Entry 6YRK (electron microscopy, 4.10 A resolution (low resolution: residue-level contacts below are approximate; hydrogen-bond / salt-bridge calls are withheld)); this record covers chains A and B.

== Chain A ==
Name: Mgp-operon protein 3
Source organism: Mycoplasma genitalium (strain ATCC 33530 / G-37 / NCTC 10195)
UniProtKB: P22747 (MGP3_MYCGE); aligned to UniProt positions 27-803 over residues 27-813 (the alignment contains insertions or deletions, so no single offset holds)
Sequence (777 residues; numbered 27 to 813; 10 numbers in that range are skipped by the numbering (no residue carries them; nothing is unmodelled there); the number before each row is that of its first residue):
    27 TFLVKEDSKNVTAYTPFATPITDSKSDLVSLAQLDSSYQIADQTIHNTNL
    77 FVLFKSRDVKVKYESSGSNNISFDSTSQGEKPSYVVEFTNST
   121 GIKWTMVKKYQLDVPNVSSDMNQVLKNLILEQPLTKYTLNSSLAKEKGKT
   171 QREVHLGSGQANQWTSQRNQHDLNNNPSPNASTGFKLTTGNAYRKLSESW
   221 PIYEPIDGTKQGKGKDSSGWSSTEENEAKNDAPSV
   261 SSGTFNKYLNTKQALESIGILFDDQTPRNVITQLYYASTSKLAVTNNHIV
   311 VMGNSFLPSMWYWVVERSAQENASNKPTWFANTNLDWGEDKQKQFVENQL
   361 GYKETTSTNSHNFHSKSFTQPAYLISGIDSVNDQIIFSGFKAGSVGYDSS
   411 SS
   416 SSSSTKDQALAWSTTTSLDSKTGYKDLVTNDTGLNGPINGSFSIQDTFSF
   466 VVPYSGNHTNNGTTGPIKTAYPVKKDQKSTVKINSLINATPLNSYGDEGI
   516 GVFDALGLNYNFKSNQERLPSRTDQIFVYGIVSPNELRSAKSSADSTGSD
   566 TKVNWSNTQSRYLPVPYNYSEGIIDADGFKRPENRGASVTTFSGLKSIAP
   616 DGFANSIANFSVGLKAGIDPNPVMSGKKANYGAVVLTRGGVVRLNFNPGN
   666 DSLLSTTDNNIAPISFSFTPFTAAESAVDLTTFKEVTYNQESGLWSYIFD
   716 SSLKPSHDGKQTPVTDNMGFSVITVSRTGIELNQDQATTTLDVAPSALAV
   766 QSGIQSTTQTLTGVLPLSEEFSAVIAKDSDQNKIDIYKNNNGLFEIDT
What the authors report for this chain:
  - mutagenesis - R600A: unchanged expression
  - mutagenesis - Q460A/D461A/R600A: decreased expression

== Chain B ==
Name: Adhesin P1
Source organism: Mycoplasma genitalium (strain ATCC 33530 / G-37 / NCTC 10195)
UniProtKB: P20796 (ADP1_MYCGE); residue numbers follow UniProt; this construct covers 59-105, 110-227, 232-782, 789-1089, 1097-1159, 1 more blocks
Sequence (1160 residues; numbered 59 to 1243; 25 numbers in that range are skipped by the numbering (no residue carries them; nothing is unmodelled there); the number before each row is that of its first residue):
    59 QAVDETLTPWTWNNNNFSSLKITGENPGSFGLVRSQNDNLNISSVTK
   110 DNLKYLNAVEKYLDGQQNFAIRRYDNNGRALYDINLAKMENPSTVQRGLN
   160 GEPIFDPFKGFGLTGNAPTDWNEIKGKVPVEVVQSPHSPNLYFVLLVPKV
   210 ALEYHNLNNQVVKESLEV
   232 SSFNPTQRLQKDSPVKDSSKQGEKLSETTASSMSSGMATSTRAKALKVEV
   282 ERGSQSDSLLKNDFAKKPLKHKNSSGEVKLEAEKEFTEAWKPLLTTDQIA
   332 REKGMGATVVSFYDAPYSENHTAFGLVDHIDPKKMVENYPPSWKTPKWNH
   382 HGIWDYNARNLLLQTTGFFNPRRHPEWFDEGQAKADNTSPGFKVGDTDHK
   432 KDGFKKNSSSPIALPFEAYFANIGNMVAIGNSVFIFGGNGHATKMFTTNP
   482 LSIGVFRIKYTDNFSKSSVTGWPYAVLFGGLINPQTNGLKDLPLGTNRWF
   532 EYVPRMAVSGVKWVGNQLVLAGTLTMGDTATVPRLKYDQLEKHLNLVAQG
   582 QGLLREDLQIFTPYGWANRPDIPVGAWLQDEMGSKFGPHYFLNNPDIQDN
   632 VNNDTVEALISSYKNTDKLKHVYPYRYSGLYAWQLFNWSNKLTNTPLSAN
   682 FVNENSYAPNSLFAAILNEDLLTGLSDKIFYGKENEFAENEADRFNQLLS
   732 LNPNPNTNWARYLNVVQRFTTGPNLDSSTFDQFLDFLPWIGNGKPFSNSP
   782 S
   789 ASTPLPTFSNINVGVKSMITQHLNKENTRWVFIPNFSPDIWTGAGYRVQS
   839 ANQKNGIPFEQVKPSNNSTPFDPNSDDNKVTPSGGSSKPTTYPALPNSIS
   889 PTSDWINALTFTNKNNPQRNQLLLRSLLGTIPVLINKSGDSNDQFNKDSE
   939 QKWDKTETNEGNLPGFGEVNGLYNAALLHTYGFFGTNTNSTDPKIGFKAD
   989 SSSSSSSTLVGSGLNWTSQDVGNLVVINDTSFGFQLGGWFITFTDFIRPR
  1039 TGYLGITLSSLQDQTIIWADQPWTSFKGSYLDSDGTPKSLWDPTALKSLP
  1089 N
  1097 NPTLSPSFQLYQPNKVKAYQTTNTYNKLIEPVDATSAATNMTSLLKLLTT
  1147 KNIKAKLGKGTAS
  1164 NNGGGVSQTINTITTTGNISEGLKEETSIQAETLKKFFDSKQNNKSEIGI
  1214 GDSTFTKMDGKLTGVVSTPLVNLINGQGAT
Differences from the reference sequence: conflict Ala-789 (Ser in P20796)

== Chain A / chain B interface ==
Contacting residue pairs - 117 pairs, chain A then chain B:
  Leu-433(A) with Val-819(B)
  Asp-434(A) with Trp-818(B)
  Phe-457(A) with Asn-815(B)
  Ser-458(A) with Asn-633(B); Asn-812(B); Glu-814(B); Asn-815(B)
  Ile-459(A) with Asn-812(B); Asn-815(B); Phe-820(B)
  Gln-460(A) with Ile-807(B); His-810(B); Leu-811(B); Asn-812(B); Thr-816(B); Phe-820(B); Tyr-880(B); Asn-895(B)
  Asp-461(A) with Gln-629(B); Val-632(B); Leu-811(B); Tyr-880(B); Asn-895(B); Ala-896(B); Leu-897(B); Thr-898(B)
  Thr-462(A) with Val-632(B)
  Phe-463(A) with Val-632(B)
  Pro-468(A) with Asn-815(B); Val-819(B)
  Tyr-469(A) with Asn-815(B); Thr-816(B); Arg-817(B); Trp-818(B)
  His-473(A) with Trp-818(B)
  Thr-474(A) with Arg-817(B); Trp-818(B)
  Asn-475(A) with Thr-808(B); Lys-813(B); Glu-814(B); Asn-815(B); Thr-816(B); Arg-817(B)
  Asn-476(A) with Arg-817(B); Phe-824(B)
  Gly-477(A) with Arg-817(B); Trp-818(B); Phe-824(B)
  Tyr-525(A) with Asn-675(B)
  Phe-527(A) with Val-819(B); Phe-820(B); Ile-894(B)
  Lys-528(A) with Trp-818(B); Val-819(B); Phe-820(B); Pro-822(B)
  Ser-529(A) with Ser-758(B); Ile-894(B)
  Asn-530(A) with Gln-1193(B)
  Tyr-582(A) with Thr-674(B); Asn-675(B); Thr-676(B)
  Asn-583(A) with Thr-676(B)
  Ile-589(A) with Thr-674(B); Asn-681(B)
  Asp-590(A) with Phe-667(B); Lys-672(B)
  Asp-592(A) with Phe-667(B)
  Phe-594(A) with Phe-667(B); Leu-897(B)
  Arg-596(A) with Phe-667(B); Asn-668(B)
  Pro-597(A) with Val-637(B); Ile-641(B); Tyr-656(B); Tyr-658(B)
  Glu-598(A) with Ile-641(B); Tyr-658(B)
  Arg-600(A) with Val-632(B); Asn-633(B); Asn-634(B)
  Gly-601(A) with Val-637(B)
  Pro-615(A) with Asn-733(B)
  Pro-685(A) with Ile-513(B); Asn-675(B)
  Phe-686(A) with Pro-677(B)
  Thr-687(A) with Ala-741(B); Leu-744(B); Asn-745(B)
  Ala-688(A) with Ser-731(B); Leu-732(B); Pro-734(B)
  Ala-689(A) with Pro-734(B); Ala-741(B)
  Ala-692(A) with Asn-733(B)
  Thr-743(A) with Gln-748(B)
  Ile-745(A) with Gln-548(B)
  Ala-752(A) with Arg-1036(B)
  Thr-753(A) with Arg-1036(B)
  Thr-755(A) with Arg-1036(B)
  Leu-756(A) with Arg-1036(B)
  Asp-757(A) with Arg-1036(B); Pro-1037(B)
  Leu-763(A) with Asn-699(B); Asn-745(B)
  Gln-766(A) with Arg-742(B)
  Ser-767(A) with Arg-742(B)
  Gly-768(A) with Arg-742(B)
  Gln-770(A) with Pro-736(B)
  Asn-805(A) with Gly-705(B)
  Asn-806(A) with Asp-701(B); Thr-704(B); Gly-705(B)
  Leu-808(A) with Leu-702(B); Gly-705(B); Arg-742(B)
  Glu-810(A) with Ser-707(B)
Other interface residues (no listed pair), chain A (62 interface residues in all): Ser-456, Thr-478, Ala-591, Ile-613, Asp-750, Val-765, Thr-772
Other interface residues (no listed pair), chain B (67 interface residues in all): Asp-522, Asn-547, Ser-642, Trp-664, Ser-679, Leu-706, Leu-729, Ile-1035

== Overview ==
The interface between chain A and chain B involves 62 residues on one side and 67 on the other. From the
paper: Q460A/D461A/R600A of chain A reduce expression; R600A of chain A leaves expression unchanged.
Here chain A is Mgp-operon protein 3 and chain B is Adhesin P1, both from Mycoplasma genitalium (strain ATCC
33530 / G-37 / NCTC 10195). Entry 6YRK (P140-P110 complex fitted into the cryo-electron density map of the
heterodimer) was determined by electron microscopy together with 6RUT and 6S3U from the same study.
